PDB entry 4B5K | X-ray diffraction, 1.70 A resolution | chains B and C of the 4 polymer chains in the assembly

Chain B (and C):
Protein: Catalase-phenol oxidase
Organism: Scytalidium thermophilum
Notes: EC 1.11.1.6; chain C of this document is another copy of the same molecule, construct and numbering; everything in this record applies to it too
Sequence (719 residues; row label = number of the first residue in the row; numbers below 1 keep their minus sign (Gly-20 is residue -20)):
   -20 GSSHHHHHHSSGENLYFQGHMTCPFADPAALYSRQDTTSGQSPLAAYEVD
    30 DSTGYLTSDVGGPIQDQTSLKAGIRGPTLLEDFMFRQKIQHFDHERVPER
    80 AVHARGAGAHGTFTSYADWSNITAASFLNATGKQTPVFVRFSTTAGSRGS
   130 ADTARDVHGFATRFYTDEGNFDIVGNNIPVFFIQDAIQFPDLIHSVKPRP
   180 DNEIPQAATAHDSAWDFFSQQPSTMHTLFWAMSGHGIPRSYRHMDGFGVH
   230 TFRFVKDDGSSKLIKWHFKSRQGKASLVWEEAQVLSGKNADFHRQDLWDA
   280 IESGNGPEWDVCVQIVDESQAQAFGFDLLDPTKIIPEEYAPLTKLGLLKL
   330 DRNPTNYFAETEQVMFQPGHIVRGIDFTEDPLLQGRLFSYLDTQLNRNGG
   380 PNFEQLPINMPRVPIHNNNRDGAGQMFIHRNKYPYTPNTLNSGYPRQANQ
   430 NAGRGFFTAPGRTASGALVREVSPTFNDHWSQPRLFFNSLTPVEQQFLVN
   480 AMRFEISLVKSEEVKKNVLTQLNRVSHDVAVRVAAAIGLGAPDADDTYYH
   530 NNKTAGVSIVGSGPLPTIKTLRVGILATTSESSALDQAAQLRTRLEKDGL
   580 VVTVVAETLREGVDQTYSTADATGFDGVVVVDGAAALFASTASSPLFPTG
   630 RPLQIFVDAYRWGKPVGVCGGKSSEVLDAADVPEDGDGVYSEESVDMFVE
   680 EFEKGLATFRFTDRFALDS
Unresolved in the structure: -20 to 21, 618-621 (chain C: -20 to 20, 619-621, 650-652)
Bound ions: Ca2+ near Ser255 (its only coordinating residue here); cis-heme d hydroxychlorin gamma-spirolactone Fe near Tyr369 (its only coordinating residue here)
Residues lining bound ligands:
  - cis-heme d hydroxychlorin gamma-spirolactone (HDD), molecule 1: Ile68, Phe71, Asp72
  - cis-heme d hydroxychlorin gamma-spirolactone (HDD), molecule 2: Arg79, Ala80, Val81, His82, Arg119, Ser121, Gly138, Phe139, Ala140, Val153, Gly154, Asn155, Phe160, Ala165, Phe168, Val228, His229, Val343, Phe345, Leu361, Gly364, Arg365, Ser368, Tyr369, Thr372, Gln373, Arg376

How chain B and chain C interact:
Pairs across the interface (234; chain B residue first):
  Leu23(B) with Ile407(C), hydrophobic
  Tyr26(B) with Met405(C); Phe406(C); Ile407(C), hydrogen bond (backbone-backbone)
  Glu27(B) with Ile407(C); Arg409(C), salt bridge
  Val28(B) with Phe406(C), hydrophobic; Ile407(C), hydrogen bond (backbone-backbone); His408(C); Arg409(C), hydrogen bond (backbone-backbone)
  Asp29(B) with His395(C), hydrogen bond (backbone-side chain); Arg409(C), salt bridge
  Asp30(B) with Ile394(C); His395(C), salt bridge; Asn396(C); His408(C); Asn410(C); Asn420(C), hydrogen bond (backbone-side chain); Tyr423(C)
  Ser31(B) with Tyr423(C)
  Thr32(B) with His395(C); Tyr423(C)
  Gly33(B) with Tyr423(C); Pro424(C); Arg425(C), hydrogen bond (backbone-backbone)
  Tyr34(B) with His395(C); Arg425(C); Gln426(C); Ala427(C), hydrophobic; Gly432(C)
  Leu35(B) with His395(C); Asn396(C); Pro424(C); Arg425(C), hydrogen bond (backbone-backbone)
  Thr36(B) with Ile394(C); His395(C), hydrogen bond (backbone-backbone); Asn396(C), hydrogen bond (backbone-side chain)
  Ser37(B) with Ile394(C); Asn396(C)
  Asp38(B) with Glu383(C); Pro390(C); Ile394(C); Asn396(C), hydrogen bond; Asn398(C), hydrogen bond
  Val39(B) with Gly148(C); Asn149(C), hydrogen bond (backbone-backbone); His349(C); Glu383(C); Asn388(C); Pro390(C)
  Gly40(B) with Glu147(C); Gly148(C); Pro390(C); Val392(C)
  Gly41(B) with Glu147(C); Gly148(C)
  Pro42(B) with Glu147(C); Ala427(C), hydrophobic; Gly432(C); Arg433(C); Gly434(C); Phe435(C), hydrogen bond (backbone-backbone)
  Ile43(B) with Ala427(C), hydrogen bond (backbone-backbone)
  Gln44(B) with Gln426(C); Ala427(C), hydrogen bond (backbone-backbone)
  Asp45(B) with Gln426(C), hydrogen bond
  Gln46(B) with Thr415(C); Gln426(C)
  Leu49(B) with Thr437(C)
  Leu59(B) with Gln363(C); Phe367(C), hydrophobic
  Glu60(B) with Phe356(C); Gln363(C), hydrogen bond; Leu366(C); Arg441(C), salt bridge
  Phe62(B) with Gly348(C); Ile350(C), hydrophobic; Phe435(C), hydrophobic
  Met63(B) with Phe435(C), hydrophobic
  Arg65(B) with Leu366(C), hydrogen bond (side chain-backbone); Phe367(C); Leu370(C)
  Gln66(B) with Leu370(C); Asn398(C), hydrogen bond
  Lys67(B) with Asn398(C)
  Gln69(B) with Leu370(C), hydrogen bond (side chain-backbone); Leu374(C); Phe382(C)
  His70(B) with Pro380(C); Asn381(C); Asn398(C); Arg399(C)
  His73(B) with Leu374(C); Pro380(C); Gly401(C)
  Glu74(B) with Arg399(C); Asp400(C); Gly401(C), hydrogen bond (backbone-backbone)
  Val76(B) with Ala402(C)
  Glu147(B) with Gly40(C); Gly41(C); Pro42(C)
  Gly148(B) with Val39(C); Gly40(C); Gly41(C)
  Asn149(B) with Val39(C), hydrogen bond (backbone-backbone)
  Thr334(B) with Ile407(C); His408(C); Arg409(C)
  Asn335(B) with His408(C)
  Phe337(B) with Asp400(C); Gly401(C); Gln404(C)
  Ala338(B) with Phe406(C)
  Glu339(B) with Ile407(C)
  Gln342(B) with Gly401(C); Gly403(C); Gln404(C), hydrogen bond (side chain-backbone)
  Gly348(B) with Phe62(C)
  His349(B) with Val39(C)
  Ile350(B) with Phe62(C), hydrophobic
  Phe356(B) with Glu60(C)
  Gln363(B) with Leu59(C); Glu60(C), hydrogen bond
  Leu366(B) with Glu60(C); Arg65(C), hydrogen bond (backbone-side chain)
  Phe367(B) with Leu59(C), hydrophobic; Arg65(C)
  Leu370(B) with Arg65(C); Gln66(C); Gln69(C), hydrogen bond (backbone-side chain)
  Asp371(B) with Gln69(C)
  Leu374(B) with Gln69(C); His73(C)
  Asn377(B) with Ala402(C); Gly403(C)
  Pro380(B) with His70(C); His73(C)
  Asn381(B) with His70(C)
  Phe382(B) with Gln69(C)
  Glu383(B) with Asp38(C); Val39(C)
  Gln384(B) with Met405(C)
  Leu385(B) with Gly403(C); Met405(C), hydrophobic
  Pro386(B) with Met405(C)
  Asn388(B) with Val39(C)
  Pro390(B) with Asp38(C); Val39(C); Gly40(C)
  Val392(B) with Gly40(C)
  Ile394(B) with Asp30(C); Thr36(C); Ser37(C); Asp38(C)
  His395(B) with Asp29(C), hydrogen bond (side chain-backbone); Asp30(C), salt bridge; Thr32(C); Tyr34(C); Leu35(C); Thr36(C), hydrogen bond (backbone-backbone)
  Asn396(B) with Asp30(C); Leu35(C); Thr36(C), hydrogen bond (side chain-backbone); Ser37(C); Asp38(C), hydrogen bond
  Asn398(B) with Asp38(C), hydrogen bond; Gln66(C), hydrogen bond; Lys67(C); His70(C)
  Arg399(B) with Glu74(C)
  Asp400(B) with Glu74(C); Phe337(C)
  Gly401(B) with His73(C); Glu74(C), hydrogen bond (backbone-backbone); Phe337(C); Gln342(C)
  Ala402(B) with Val76(C); Asn377(C)
  Gly403(B) with Gln342(C); Asn377(C); Leu385(C)
  Gln404(B) with Gln342(C), hydrogen bond (backbone-side chain); Leu385(C)
  Met405(B) with Tyr26(C); Gln384(C); Pro386(C); Met405(C), hydrophobic
  Phe406(B) with Tyr26(C); Val28(C), hydrophobic; Ala338(C)
  Ile407(B) with Leu23(C); Tyr26(C), hydrogen bond (backbone-backbone); Glu27(C); Val28(C), hydrogen bond (backbone-backbone); Thr334(C); Glu339(C)
  His408(B) with Val28(C); Asp30(C); Thr334(C); Asn335(C)
  Arg409(B) with Glu27(C), salt bridge; Val28(C), hydrogen bond (backbone-backbone); Asp29(C), salt bridge; Thr334(C)
  Asn410(B) with Asp30(C)
  Thr415(B) with Gln46(C)
  Asn420(B) with Asp30(C), hydrogen bond (side chain-backbone)
  Tyr423(B) with Asp30(C); Ser31(C); Thr32(C); Gly33(C)
  Pro424(B) with Gly33(C); Leu35(C)
  Arg425(B) with Gly33(C), hydrogen bond (backbone-backbone); Tyr34(C); Leu35(C), hydrogen bond (backbone-backbone)
  Gln426(B) with Tyr34(C); Gln44(C); Asp45(C), hydrogen bond (side chain-backbone); Gln46(C)
  Ala427(B) with Pro42(C), hydrophobic; Ile43(C), hydrogen bond (backbone-backbone); Gln44(C), hydrogen bond (backbone-backbone)
  Ala431(B) with Tyr34(C)
  Gly432(B) with Tyr34(C); Pro42(C)
  Arg433(B) with Pro42(C)
  Gly434(B) with Pro42(C)
  Phe435(B) with Pro42(C), hydrogen bond (backbone-backbone); Phe62(C), hydrophobic; Met63(C), hydrophobic
  Thr437(B) with Leu49(C)
  Arg441(B) with Glu60(C), salt bridge
Interface residues without a listed pair, chain B (106 interface residues in all): Ala51, Pro56, Arg75, Asp355, Gly364, Gly378, Pro393, Asn397, Pro416, Ala443, Leu447
Interface residues without a listed pair, chain C (105 interface residues in all): Ala51, Pro56, Arg75, Asp355, Gly364, Asp371, Gly378, Pro393, Pro416, Ala431, Ala443, Leu447

In short:
The interface between chain B and chain C involves 106 residues on one side and 105 on the other; the contacts
include 44 hydrogen bonds and 8 salt bridges. Among the polar pairs are Glu27(B)-Arg409(C), Asp29(B)-Arg409(C)
and Asp30(B)-His395(C). Chain B binds cis-heme d hydroxychlorin gamma-spirolactone.
Chain B and chain C are both Catalase-phenol oxidase (Scytalidium thermophilum); the structure, Probing the
active center of catalase-phenol oxidase from Scytalidium thermophilum, was determined by X-ray diffraction
together with 4B2Y, 4B31 and 4B40 from the same study.
